Entry 9K6P (electron microscopy, 3.20 A resolution); this record covers chains A and B of the 3 polymer chains in the assembly.

[Chain A]
Molecule: Protein argonaute-2
Source organism: Homo sapiens
Notes: EC 3.1.26.-
UniProt: Q9UKV8 (AGO2_HUMAN); numbering as in UniProt (aligned over 1-859)
Sequence (859 residues; row label = number of the first residue in the row):
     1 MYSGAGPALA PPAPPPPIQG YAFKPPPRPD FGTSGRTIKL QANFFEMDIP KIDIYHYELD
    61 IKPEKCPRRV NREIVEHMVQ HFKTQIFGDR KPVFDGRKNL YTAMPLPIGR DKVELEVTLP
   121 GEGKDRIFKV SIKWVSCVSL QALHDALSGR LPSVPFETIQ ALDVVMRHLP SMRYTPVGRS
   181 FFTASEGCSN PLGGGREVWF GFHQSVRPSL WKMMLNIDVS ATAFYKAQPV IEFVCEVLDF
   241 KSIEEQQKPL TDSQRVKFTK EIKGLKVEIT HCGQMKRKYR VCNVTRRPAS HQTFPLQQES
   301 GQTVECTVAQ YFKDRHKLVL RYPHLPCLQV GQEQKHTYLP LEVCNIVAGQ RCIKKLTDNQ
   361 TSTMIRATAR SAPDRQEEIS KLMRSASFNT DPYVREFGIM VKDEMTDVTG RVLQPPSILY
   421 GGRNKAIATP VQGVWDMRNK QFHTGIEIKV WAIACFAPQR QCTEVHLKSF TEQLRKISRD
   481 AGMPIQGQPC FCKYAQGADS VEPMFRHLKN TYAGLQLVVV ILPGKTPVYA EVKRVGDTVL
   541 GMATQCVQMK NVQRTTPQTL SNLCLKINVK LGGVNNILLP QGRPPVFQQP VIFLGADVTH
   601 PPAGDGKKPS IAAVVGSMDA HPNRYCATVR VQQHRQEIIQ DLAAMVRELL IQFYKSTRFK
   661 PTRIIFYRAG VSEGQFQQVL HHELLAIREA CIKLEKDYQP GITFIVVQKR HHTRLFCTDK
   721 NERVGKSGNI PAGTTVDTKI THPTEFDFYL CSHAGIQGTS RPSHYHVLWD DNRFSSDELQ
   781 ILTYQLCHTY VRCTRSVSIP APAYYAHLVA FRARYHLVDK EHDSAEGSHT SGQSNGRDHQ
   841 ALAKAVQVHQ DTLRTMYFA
Disordered / not traced: 1-19, 285-327, 600-607, 821-837
Disulfides: Cys455-Cys462
Construct notes: engineered mutation Ala669 (Asp in Q9UKV8)

[Chain B]
Molecule: 10-nt RNA strand
Source organism: Homo sapiens
Sequence (10 nucleotides; row label = number of the first residue in the row):
     1 UACAAGAGCC

[How chain A and chain B interact]
Contacting residue pairs (66):
  Arg196(A) with C10(B), salt bridge to the phosphate
  His203(A) with G8(B), salt bridge to the phosphate
  Val219(A) with G8(B), phosphate contact
  Ser220(A) with A7(B), phosphate contact; G8(B), hydrogen bond to the phosphate
  Thr222(A) with G8(B), phosphate contact; C9(B), phosphate contact
  Ala223(A) with C9(B), hydrogen bond to the phosphate
  Cys352(A) with C10(B), hydrogen bond to the base
  Ile353(A) with C10(B), phosphate contact
  Lys354(A) with C10(B), hydrogen bond to the phosphate
  Thr361(A) with C9(B), hydrogen bond to the phosphate; C10(B), phosphate contact
  Met364(A) with G8(B), sugar contact
  Ile365(A) with A7(B), base contact; G8(B), sugar contact
  Thr368(A) with A7(B), hydrogen bond to the sugar
  Leu522(A) with U1(B), base contact
  Gly524(A) with U1(B), hydrogen bond to the base
  Lys525(A) with U1(B), base contact
  Tyr529(A) with U1(B), hydrogen bond to the phosphate
  Lys533(A) with U1(B), salt bridge to the phosphate
  Thr544(A) with U1(B), phosphate contact
  Gln545(A) with U1(B), hydrogen bond to the phosphate
  Cys546(A) with U1(B), hydrogen bond to the phosphate; A2(B), phosphate contact
  Val547(A) with A2(B), phosphate contact
  Gln548(A) with U1(B), hydrogen bond to the sugar; A2(B), hydrogen bond to the phosphate
  Asn551(A) with A2(B), hydrogen bond to the base
  Arg554(A) with A2(B), base contact
  Gln558(A) with A2(B), base contact
  Thr559(A) with A2(B), base contact
  Asn562(A) with A2(B), hydrogen bond to the base
  Leu563(A) with A2(B), sugar contact
  Lys566(A) with A2(B), sugar contact
  Lys709(A) with A5(B), salt bridge to the phosphate; G6(B), salt bridge to the phosphate
  Arg714(A) with A7(B), salt bridge to the phosphate
  His753(A) with A5(B), sugar contact
  Ile756(A) with A4(B), base contact; A5(B), base contact
  Gln757(A) with G6(B), base contact
  Thr759(A) with A5(B), sugar contact; G6(B), sugar contact
  Ser760(A) with A7(B), phosphate contact
  Arg761(A) with A5(B), phosphate contact; G6(B), phosphate contact
  Pro762(A) with G6(B), phosphate contact
  Tyr790(A) with C3(B), phosphate contact; A4(B), phosphate contact
  Arg792(A) with A2(B), base contact; C3(B), hydrogen bond to the base; A4(B), hydrogen bond to the sugar
  Ser796(A) with A4(B), hydrogen bond to the sugar; A5(B), phosphate contact
  Val797(A) with A4(B), sugar contact; A5(B), phosphate contact
  Ser798(A) with A5(B), hydrogen bond to the phosphate
  Tyr804(A) with A4(B), phosphate contact; A5(B), hydrogen bond to the phosphate
  Phe811(A) with U1(B), base contact
  Tyr815(A) with U1(B), hydrogen bond to the base
  Phe858(A) with U1(B), phosphate contact
  Ala859(A) with U1(B), phosphate contact; C3(B), phosphate contact
Also at the interface, not in a pair above, chain A (58 interface residues in all): Ala221, Leu356, Arg375, Lys570, Arg710, Ser763, Arg795, Ile799, Tyr857

[In short]
Chain A and chain B form an interface of 58 and 10 residues respectively; the contacts include 20 hydrogen
bonds and 6 salt bridges. Among the polar pairs are Cys352(A)-C10(B), Gly524(A)-U1(B) and Asn551(A)-A2(B).
Here chain A is Protein argonaute-2 and chain B is a 10-nt RNA strand, both from Homo sapiens. Entry 9K6P
(Cryo-EM Structure of hAGO2D669A-siRNA-target (12-nt)) was determined by electron microscopy together with
9K6Q, 9K6R, 9K6S and 9K6T from the same study.
